Entry 5CGG (X-ray diffraction, 2.90 A resolution); this record covers chains K and W of the 30 polymer chains in the assembly.

== Chain K ==
Name: Proteasome subunit beta type-5
From: Saccharomyces cerevisiae (strain ATCC 204508 / S288c)
Notes: EC 3.4.25.1
Reference sequence: P30656 (PSB5_YEAST); residues 1-212 here correspond to UniProt positions 76-287 (UniProt number = residue number + 75)
Amino-acid sequence (212 residues; each row starts with the number of its first residue):
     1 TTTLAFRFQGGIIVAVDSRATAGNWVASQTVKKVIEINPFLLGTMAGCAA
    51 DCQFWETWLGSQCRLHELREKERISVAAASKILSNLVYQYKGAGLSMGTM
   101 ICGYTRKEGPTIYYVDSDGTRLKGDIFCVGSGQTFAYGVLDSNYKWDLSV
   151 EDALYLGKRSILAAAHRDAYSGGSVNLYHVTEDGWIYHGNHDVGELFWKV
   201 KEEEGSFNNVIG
Construct notes: engineered mutation Cys48 (Gly123 in P30656)
Ion coordination: Mg2+: Ala165, Asp168, Ser171 (shared with Asp204(W) of chain W)

== Chain W ==
Name: Proteasome subunit beta type-3
From: Saccharomyces cerevisiae (strain ATCC 204508 / S288c)
Notes: EC 3.4.25.1
Reference sequence: P25451 (PSB3_YEAST); residues 0-204 here correspond to UniProt positions 1-205 (UniProt number = residue number + 1)
Amino-acid sequence (205 residues; each row starts with the number of its first residue; numbering starts at 0):
     0 MSDPSSINGGIVVAMTGKDCVAIACDLRLGSQSLGVSNKFEKIFHYGHVF
    50 LGITGLATDVTTLNEMFRYKTNLYKLKEERAIEPETFTQLVSSSLYERRF
   100 GPYFVGPVVAGINSKSGKPFIAGFDLIGCIDEAKDFIVSGTASDQLFGMC
   150 ESLYEPNLEPEDLFETISQALLNAADRDALSGWGAVVYIIKKDEVVKRYL
   200 KMRQD
Unresolved in the structure: 0
Ion coordination: Mg2+: Asp204 (shared with Ala165(K), Asp168(K), Ser171(K) of chain K)
Curated features (UniProtKB/Swiss-Prot):
  - modified residue: Ser30 (Phosphoserine)
  - cross-link: Lys69 (Glycyl lysine isopeptide (Lys-Gly) (interchain with G-Cter in ubiquitin))

== Chain K / chain W interface ==
Contacting residue pairs (48):
  Arg19(K) with Asp204(W), salt bridge
  Asn24(K) with Asp177(W); Ala178(W), hydrogen bond (backbone-backbone); Leu179(W)
  Trp25(K) with Gln144(W); Arg176(W)
  Val26(K) with Asp175(W); Arg176(W), hydrogen bond (backbone-side chain); Asp177(W); Ala178(W)
  Ala27(K) with Arg176(W), hydrogen bond (backbone-side chain)
  Ser28(K) with Arg176(W)
  Gln29(K) with Arg202(W); Asp204(W)
  Phe135(K) with Leu33(W), hydrophobic
  Ala165(K) with Asp204(W)
  His166(K) with Asn37(W); Trp182(W), hydrogen bond (backbone-side chain); Gln203(W), hydrogen bond (side chain-backbone)
  Arg167(K) with Ser32(W); Leu33(W); Gly34(W), hydrogen bond (side chain-backbone); Val35(W), hydrogen bond (side chain-backbone); Trp182(W)
  Asp168(K) with Ser32(W)
  Ala169(K) with Arg27(W); Ser32(W), hydrogen bond (backbone-backbone); Ala178(W)
  Tyr170(K) with Ser32(W); Ala178(W), hydrophobic
  Ser171(K) with Asp204(W)
  Gly172(K) with Asp204(W)
  Gly173(K) with Arg202(W), hydrogen bond (backbone-side chain); Asp204(W), hydrogen bond (backbone-side chain)
  Asp192(K) with Arg202(W), salt bridge
  Val193(K) with Asp204(W)
  Gly194(K) with Arg202(W)
  Phe197(K) with Gln203(W)
  Trp198(K) with Lys200(W); Met201(W); Gln203(W)
  Asn209(K) with Asn37(W), hydrogen bond (backbone-side chain); Lys38(W), hydrogen bond (backbone-side chain)
  Val210(K) with Asn37(W); Gln203(W)
  Ile211(K) with Leu26(W), hydrophobic; Lys38(W); Tyr198(W), hydrophobic
Interface residues without a listed pair, chain K (26 interface residues in all): Asn208
Interface residues without a listed pair, chain W (23 interface residues in all): Ser5, Gln31

== Overview ==
26 residues of chain K face 23 of chain W across their interface; the contacts include 12 hydrogen bonds and 2
salt bridges. Polar pairs include Arg19(K)-Asp204(W), Asp192(K)-Arg202(W) and Val26(K)-Arg176(W). Ala165(K),
Asp168(K), Ser171(K) and Asp204(W) coordinate Mg2+.
Here chain K is Proteasome subunit beta type-5 and chain W is Proteasome subunit beta type-3, both from
Saccharomyces cerevisiae (strain ATCC 204508 / S288c). Entry 5CGG (Yeast 20S proteasome beta5-G48C mutant in
complex with alpha-chloroacetamide 1) was determined by X-ray diffraction, deposited together with 5CGH, 5CGF
and 5CGI.
